PDB entry 6HVX | X-ray diffraction, 2.80 A resolution | chains N and a of the 28 polymer chains in the assembly

[Chain N]
Protein: Proteasome subunit beta type-1
Organism: Saccharomyces cerevisiae (strain ATCC 204508 / S288c)
Notes: EC 3.4.25.1
Reference sequence: P38624 (PSB1_YEAST); residues 1-196 here correspond to UniProt positions 20-215 (UniProt number = residue number + 19)
Chain sequence (196 residues; each row starts with the number of its first residue):
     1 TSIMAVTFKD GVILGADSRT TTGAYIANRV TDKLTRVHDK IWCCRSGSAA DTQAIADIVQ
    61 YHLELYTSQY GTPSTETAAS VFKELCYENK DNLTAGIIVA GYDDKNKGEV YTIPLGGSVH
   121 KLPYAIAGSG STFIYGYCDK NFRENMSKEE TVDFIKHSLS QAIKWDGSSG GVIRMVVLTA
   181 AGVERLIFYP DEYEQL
Swiss-Prot annotation at these positions:
  - active site: Thr1 (Nucleophile)
Bound ions: Mg2+: Ile163, Ser169

[Chain a]
Protein: Proteasome subunit beta type-7
Organism: Saccharomyces cerevisiae (strain ATCC 204508 / S288c)
Notes: EC 3.4.25.1
Reference sequence: P30657 (PSB7_YEAST); residues -12 to 233 here correspond to UniProt positions 21-266 (UniProt number = residue number + 33)
Chain sequence (246 residues; numbered -12 to 233; the number before each row is that of its first residue; numbers below 1 keep their minus sign (Thr-12 is residue -12)):
   -12 TQIANAGASP MVNTQQPIVT GTSVISMKYD NGVIIAADNL GSYGSLLRFN GVERLIPVGD
    48 NTVVGISGDI SDMQHIERLL KDLVTENAYD NPLADAEEAL EPSYIFEYLA TVMYQRRSKM
   108 NPLWNAIIVA GVQSNGDQFL RYVNLLGVTY SSPTLATGFG AHMANPLLRK VVDRESDIPK
   168 TTVQVAEEAI VNAMRVLYYR DARSSRNFSL AIIDKNTGLT FKKNLQVENM KWDFAKDIKG
   228 YGTQKI
Not modelled in the structure: -12 to 0

[Chain N / chain a interface]
Pairs across the interface - 59 pairs, chain N then chain a:
  Arg19(N) - Ala189(a)
  Ala24(N) - Phe146(a)
  Ala24(N) - Arg187(a)
  Ala24(N) - Asp188(a)
  Ala24(N) - Ala189(a)  hydrogen bond (backbone-backbone)
  Ala24(N) - Arg190(a)
  Tyr25(N) - Phe146(a)  hydrophobic
  Tyr25(N) - Arg187(a)
  Ile26(N) - Tyr186(a)
  Ile26(N) - Arg187(a)  hydrogen bond (backbone-backbone)
  Ile26(N) - Asp188(a)
  Ile26(N) - Ala189(a)
  Ala27(N) - Arg187(a)  hydrogen bond (backbone-side chain)
  Arg29(N) - Tyr186(a)
  Arg29(N) - Arg187(a)
  Arg29(N) - Lys218(a)  hydrogen bond (side chain-backbone)
  Arg29(N) - Trp219(a)
  Arg29(N) - Phe221(a)
  Val30(N) - Phe221(a)  hydrophobic
  Val30(N) - Ala222(a)  hydrophobic
  Val30(N) - Ile225(a)  hydrophobic
  Asp32(N) - Lys226(a)
  Asp32(N) - Gly227(a)  hydrogen bond (side chain-backbone)
  Leu34(N) - Gln231(a)
  Thr35(N) - Tyr228(a)
  Thr35(N) - Gln231(a)
  Arg36(N) - Gln231(a)  hydrogen bond (backbone-side chain)
  Trp42(N) - Gln231(a)
  Trp42(N) - Ile233(a)
  Arg45(N) - Tyr228(a)
  Gln53(N) - Tyr228(a)  hydrogen bond (backbone-side chain)
  Ala56(N) - Tyr228(a)
  Asp57(N) - Tyr228(a)  hydrogen bond
  Phe133(N) - Leu33(a)  hydrophobic
  Lys164(N) - Leu34(a)
  Trp165(N) - Ser32(a)
  Trp165(N) - Leu33(a)
  Trp165(N) - Leu34(a)  hydrogen bond (backbone-backbone)
  Trp165(N) - Arg35(a)
  Asp166(N) - Ser32(a)
  Gly167(N) - Ser32(a)  hydrogen bond (backbone-backbone)
  Gly167(N) - Leu34(a)
  Gly167(N) - Ala189(a)
  Gly167(N) - Arg190(a)
  Gly171(N) - Trp219(a)
  Val172(N) - Trp219(a)  hydrophobic
  Arg174(N) - Ala222(a)  hydrogen bond (side chain-backbone)
  Arg174(N) - Ile225(a)
  Arg185(N) - Gln231(a)
  Arg185(N) - Ile233(a)  hydrogen bond (side chain-backbone)
  Ile187(N) - Ala222(a)
  Ile187(N) - Lys223(a)
  Tyr189(N) - Trp219(a)
  Tyr189(N) - Asp220(a)
  Tyr189(N) - Lys223(a)
  Pro190(N) - Trp219(a)
  Asp191(N) - Arg193(a)  salt bridge
  Glu194(N) - Tyr185(a)  hydrogen bond
  Glu194(N) - Arg193(a)  salt bridge
Interface residues without a listed pair, chain N (34 interface residues in all): Thr21, Asn28, Ile163, Ser168
Interface residues without a listed pair, chain a (25 interface residues in all): Met150

[Summary]
34 residues of chain N face 25 of chain a across their interface, with 13 hydrogen bonds and 2 salt bridges.
Polar contacts include Asp191(N)-Arg193(a), Glu194(N)-Arg193(a) and Ala27(N)-Arg187(a). Ile163(N) and
Ser169(N) form the Mg2+ site. From UniProt: active-site residue Thr1(N) on chain N.
Here chain N is Proteasome subunit beta type-1 and chain a is Proteasome subunit beta type-7, both from
Saccharomyces cerevisiae (strain ATCC 204508 / S288c). Entry 6HVX (Yeast 20S proteasome in complex with 4) was
determined by X-ray diffraction (same publication as 6HTB, 6HTC, 6HTD, 6HTP, 6HTR, 6HUB and 30 further
entries).
